Entry 7L7Q (electron microscopy, 3.70 A resolution); this record covers chains H and K of the 3 polymer chains in the assembly.

Chain H:
Molecule: Inner kinetochore subunit MCM16
Organism: Saccharomyces cerevisiae
UniProt: Q12262 (CENPH_YEAST); residues 1-181 here = UniProt positions 1-181
Sequence (184 residues; each row starts with the number of its first residue; numbers below 1 keep their minus sign (Ser-2 is residue -2)):
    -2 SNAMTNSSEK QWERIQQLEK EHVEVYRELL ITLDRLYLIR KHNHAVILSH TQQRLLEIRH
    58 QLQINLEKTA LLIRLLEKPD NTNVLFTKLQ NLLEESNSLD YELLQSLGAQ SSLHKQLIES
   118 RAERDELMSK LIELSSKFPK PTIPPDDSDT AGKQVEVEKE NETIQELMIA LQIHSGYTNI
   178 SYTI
Not modelled in the structure: -2 to 2, 136-181
Differences from the reference sequence: expression tag (-2 to 0)

Chain K:
Molecule: Inner kinetochore subunit MCM22
Organism: Saccharomyces cerevisiae
UniProt: P47167 (CENPK_YEAST); residues 1-239 here = UniProt positions 1-239
Sequence (242 residues; each row starts with the number of its first residue; numbers below 1 keep their minus sign (Ser-2 is residue -2)):
    -2 SNAMDVEKDV LDVYIKNLEN QIGNKRYFLK QAQGAIDEIT KRSLDTEGKP VNSEVFTELL
    58 RKPMFFSERA DPIGFSLTSN FLSLRAQSSS EWLSLMNDQS VDQKAMLLLQ NNINSDLKEL
   118 LRKLQHQMTI MDSKKQDHAH IRTRKARNKE LWDSLADFLK GYLVPNLDDN DESIDSLTNE
   178 VMLLMKRLIE HDLNLTLNDF SSKTIPIYRL LLRANIITVI EGSTNPGTKY IKLIDFNETS
   238 LT
Not modelled in the structure: -2 to 4, 132-239
Differences from the reference sequence: expression tag (-2 to 0)
Reported in the primary citation:
  - mutagenesis - R119A/H123A: unchanged binding to Ulp2

Chain H / chain K interface:
Pairs across the interface - 116 pairs, chain H then chain K:
  Gln8(H) with Leu8(K); Ile12(K)
  Arg11(H) with Ile12(K); Glu16(K), salt bridge
  Ile12(H) with Ile12(K), hydrophobic
  Leu15(H) with Ile12(K), hydrophobic; Glu16(K); Ile19(K)
  Glu16(H) with Ser73(K), hydrogen bond (backbone-side chain); Asn77(K), hydrogen bond
  Lys17(H) with Asn77(K)
  Glu18(H) with Ile19(K); Arg23(K), salt bridge
  His19(H) with Leu15(K); Gln18(K); Ile19(K); Lys22(K); Asp68(K), salt bridge; Ile70(K)
  Val20(H) with Leu74(K), hydrophobic
  Val22(H) with Lys22(K); Arg23(K)
  Tyr23(H) with Phe62(K), hydrophobic
  Glu25(H) with Leu26(K)
  Leu26(H) with Lys22(K); Phe25(K), hydrophobic; Leu26(K), hydrophobic
  Leu27(H) with Met61(K)
  Thr29(H) with Leu26(K); Ile33(K)
  Leu30(H) with Ala29(K), hydrophobic; Met61(K), hydrophobic
  Asp31(H) with Leu56(K)
  Arg32(H) with Ile33(K)
  Leu33(H) with Ala29(K), hydrophobic; Ala32(K), hydrophobic; Ile33(K), hydrophobic
  Tyr34(H) with Glu55(K); Leu56(K), hydrophobic; Lys59(K)
  Leu35(H) with Val52(K), hydrophobic; Phe53(K), hydrophobic; Leu56(K), hydrophobic
  Ile36(H) with Ile33(K), hydrophobic; Ile36(K)
  His39(H) with Asn49(K); Ser50(K), hydrogen bond (side chain-backbone); Val52(K)
  Asn40(H) with Ile36(K); Ser40(K)
  His41(H) with Gly45(K); Pro47(K)
  Ala42(H) with Pro47(K); Asn49(K)
  Val43(H) with Lys46(K), hydrogen bond (backbone-side chain)
  Ile44(H) with Lys46(K); Pro47(K); Val48(K)
  Leu45(H) with Asn49(K)
  Gln49(H) with Phe53(K)
  Leu52(H) with Leu57(K), hydrophobic
  Arg56(H) with Leu56(K), hydrogen bond (side chain-backbone); Leu57(K); Lys59(K), hydrogen bond (side chain-backbone)
  Gln60(H) with Pro60(K)
  Ile61(H) with Leu74(K)
  Glu64(H) with Ile70(K); Gly71(K), hydrogen bond (side chain-backbone); Leu74(K)
  Lys65(H) with Leu74(K), hydrogen bond (side chain-backbone); Thr75(K), hydrogen bond (backbone-side chain); Phe78(K); Leu79(K)
  Leu68(H) with Phe72(K), hydrophobic
  Val81(H) with Lys5(K); Val7(K), hydrophobic; Leu8(K), hydrophobic
  Leu82(H) with Tyr11(K)
  Leu89(H) with Ser80(K)
  Glu92(H) with Ala83(K)
  Ser93(H) with Leu79(K); Arg82(K), hydrogen bond
  Asn94(H) with Arg82(K), hydrogen bond
  Leu96(H) with Ser86(K); Ser87(K)
  Glu99(H) with Leu90(K)
  Leu100(H) with Trp89(K)
  Ser103(H) with Leu90(K); Met93(K)
  Ala106(H) with Ser97(K)
  Gln107(H) with Met93(K); Gln96(K), hydrogen bond; Ser97(K), hydrogen bond; Gln100(K)
  Leu110(H) with Ser97(K); Gln100(K); Lys101(K)
  Gln113(H) with Lys101(K); Leu104(K)
  Leu114(H) with Met103(K), hydrophobic; Leu104(K), hydrophobic
  Ser117(H) with Leu104(K); Asn108(K); Asn111(K), hydrogen bond (backbone-side chain)
  Glu120(H) with Asn108(K); Asn111(K), hydrogen bond
  Arg121(H) with Gln107(K), hydrogen bond; Ile110(K); Asn111(K)
  Leu124(H) with Asn111(K); Leu114(K), hydrophobic; Lys115(K); Leu118(K), hydrophobic
  Leu128(H) with Leu118(K), hydrophobic
  Leu131(H) with Leu118(K), hydrophobic; Gln122(K)
Other interface residues (no listed pair), chain H (64 interface residues in all): Gln13, Arg37, Leu53, His111, Met125, Lys134
Other interface residues (no listed pair), chain K (69 interface residues in all): Ser76, Asn94, Leu117, Met125

Summary:
The interface between chain H and chain K involves 64 residues on one side and 69 on the other, with 16
hydrogen bonds and 3 salt bridges. Polar contacts include Arg11(H)-Glu16(K), Glu18(H)-Arg23(K) and
His19(H)-Asp68(K). The paper reports that R119A/H123A of chain K leave binding to Ulp2 unchanged.
Here chain H is Inner kinetochore subunit MCM16 and chain K is Inner kinetochore subunit MCM22, both from
Saccharomyces cerevisiae. Entry 7L7Q (Ctf3c with Ulp2-KIM) was determined by electron microscopy.
